Entry 2C4G (X-ray diffraction, 2.70 A resolution); this record covers chains A and B.

== Chain A ==
Name: Cell division protein kinase 2
Source organism: Homo sapiens
Notes: EC 2.7.1.37
UniProt: P24941 (CDK2_HUMAN); numbering as in UniProt (aligned over 1-298)
Amino-acid sequence (309 residues; row label = number of the first residue in the row; numbers below 1 keep their minus sign (Gly-4 is residue -4)):
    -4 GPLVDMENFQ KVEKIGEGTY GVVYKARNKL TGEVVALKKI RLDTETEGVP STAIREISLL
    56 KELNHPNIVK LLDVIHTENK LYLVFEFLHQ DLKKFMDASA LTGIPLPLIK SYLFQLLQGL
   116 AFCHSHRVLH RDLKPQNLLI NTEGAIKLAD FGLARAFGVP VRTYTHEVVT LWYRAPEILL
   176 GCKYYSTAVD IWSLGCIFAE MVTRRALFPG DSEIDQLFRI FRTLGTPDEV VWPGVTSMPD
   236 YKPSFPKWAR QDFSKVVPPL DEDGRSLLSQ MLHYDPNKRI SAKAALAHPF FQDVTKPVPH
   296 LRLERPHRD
Disordered / not traced: -4, 298-304
Ligand contacts: 514 ((3Z)-5-acetyl-3-(benzoylimino)-3,6-dihydropyrrolo[3,4-c]pyrazol-5-ium): Ile10, Val18, Ala31, Lys33, Glu51, Val64, Phe80, Glu81, Phe82, Leu83, His84, Gln85, Asp86, Lys89, Leu134, Asp145
UniProt features mapped onto this chain:
  - active site: Asp127 (Proton acceptor)
  - binding site (ATP): Ile10 to Val18, Lys33, Glu81 to Leu83, Asp86, Lys129 to Asn132, Asp145
  - binding site (Mg(2+)): Asn132, Asp145
  - site (CDK7 binding): Lys9, Lys88, Lys89, Leu166
  - modified residue: Met1 (N-acetylmethionine), Lys6 (N6-acetyllysine), Thr14 (Phosphothreonine), Tyr15 (Phosphotyrosine), Tyr19 (Phosphotyrosine), Thr160 (Phosphothreonine)

== Chain B ==
Name: Cyclin A2
Source organism: Homo sapiens
Notes: fragment: residues 173-432 (c-terminal portion)
UniProt: P20248 (CCNA2_HUMAN); residue numbers follow UniProt; this construct covers 173-432
Amino-acid sequence (265 residues; row label = number of the first residue in the row):
   168 GPLGSNEVPD YHEDIHTYLR EMEVKCKPKV GYMKKQPDIT NSMRAILVDW LVEVGEEYKL
   228 QNETLHLAVN YIDRFLSSMS VLRGKLQLVG TAAMLLASKF EEIYPPEVAE FVYITDDTYT
   288 KKQVLRMEHL VLKVLTFDLA APTVNQFLTQ YFLHQQPANC KVESLAMFLG ELSLIDADPY
   348 LKYLPSVIAG AAFHLALYTV TGQSWPESLI RKTGYTLESL KPCLMDLHQT YLKAPQHAQQ
   408 SIREKYKNSK YHGVSLLNPP ETLNL
Disordered / not traced: 168-174

== How chain A and chain B interact ==
Pairs across the interface (50; chain A residue first):
  Thr41(A) - Lys288(B)  hydrogen bond (backbone-side chain)
  Glu42(A) - Lys266(B)  hydrogen bond (backbone-side chain)
  Glu42(A) - Glu274(B)
  Glu42(A) - Val275(B)  hydrogen bond (side chain-backbone)
  Gly43(A) - Lys266(B)
  Gly43(A) - Leu292(B)
  Gly43(A) - Glu295(B)
  Val44(A) - Lys266(B)  hydrogen bond (backbone-side chain)
  Val44(A) - Glu295(B)
  Ser46(A) - Lys266(B)
  Arg50(A) - Lys266(B)
  Arg50(A) - Phe267(B)
  Arg50(A) - Glu269(B)
  Ile52(A) - Phe304(B)  hydrophobic
  Ser53(A) - Phe267(B)
  Ser53(A) - Phe304(B)
  Ser53(A) - Leu306(B)
  Lys56(A) - Thr303(B)  hydrogen bond (side chain-backbone)
  Lys56(A) - Phe304(B)
  Lys56(A) - Asp305(B)  salt bridge
  Glu57(A) - Tyr185(B)  hydrogen bond
  Glu57(A) - Met189(B)
  Glu57(A) - Ala307(B)
  His71(A) - His296(B)
  Ala116(A) - Tyr178(B)
  His119(A) - Tyr178(B)
  His119(A) - Ile182(B)
  Ser120(A) - Tyr178(B)
  Ser120(A) - Asp181(B)
  Ser120(A) - Ile182(B)
  Ser120(A) - Tyr185(B)
  His121(A) - Tyr185(B)
  Arg122(A) - Ile182(B)
  Arg122(A) - Tyr185(B)
  Arg122(A) - Ala307(B)  hydrogen bond (side chain-backbone)
  Arg150(A) - Glu269(B)
  Arg150(A) - Ile270(B)
  Phe152(A) - Ile182(B)  hydrophobic
  Gly153(A) - Thr316(B)
  Val154(A) - Glu230(B)
  Val154(A) - Asn312(B)
  Arg157(A) - Ile270(B)
  Tyr159(A) - Ile270(B)  hydrophobic
  Tyr159(A) - Tyr271(B)  hydrogen bond
  His161(A) - Tyr271(B)
  Ser276(A) - Tyr178(B)
  Ala277(A) - Tyr178(B)  hydrogen bond (backbone-side chain)
  Lys278(A) - Asp177(B)  salt bridge
  Lys278(A) - Tyr178(B)  hydrogen bond (backbone-side chain)
  Lys278(A) - Asp181(B)  salt bridge
Also at the interface, not in a pair above, chain A (33 interface residues in all): Ile49, Leu54, Val69, Thr72, Glu73, Ala151, Thr182
Also at the interface, not in a pair above, chain B (33 interface residues in all): Leu186, Leu263, Glu268, Pro272, Ala276, Arg293, Leu299, Gln313

== Summary ==
Chain A and chain B each contribute 33 residues to their interface; the contacts include 10 hydrogen bonds and
3 salt bridges. Polar pairs include Lys56(A)-Asp305(B), Lys278(A)-Asp177(B) and Lys278(A)-Asp181(B). Chain A
binds compound 514.
Here chain A is Cell division protein kinase 2 and chain B is Cyclin A2, both from Homo sapiens. Entry 2C4G
(Structure of CDK2-cyclin A with pha-533514) was determined by X-ray diffraction.
